3ISW - chains B and C of the 3 polymer chains in the assembly; structure by X-ray diffraction, 2.80 A resolution.

# Chain B
Protein: Filamin-A
From: Homo sapiens
UniProt: P21333 (FLNA_HUMAN); numbering as in UniProt (aligned over 2236-2329)
Amino-acid sequence (99 residues; each row starts with the number of its first residue):
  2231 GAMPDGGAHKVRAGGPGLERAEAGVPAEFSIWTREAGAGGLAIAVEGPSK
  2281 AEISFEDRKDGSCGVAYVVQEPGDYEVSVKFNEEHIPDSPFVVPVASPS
Unresolved in the structure: 2231-2235
Differences from the reference sequence: expression tag (2231-2235)
Swiss-Prot annotation at these positions:
  - modified residue (Phosphoserine): S2284, S2327, S2329

# Chain C
Protein: Cystic fibrosis transmembrane conductance regulator
UniProt: P13569 (CFTR_HUMAN); residues 5-22 here = UniProt positions 5-22
Amino-acid sequence (18 residues; each row starts with the number of its first residue):
     5 PLEKASVVSKLFFSWTAP
Differences from the reference sequence: engineered mutation A21 (Arg in P13569)
Swiss-Prot annotation at these positions:
  - natural variant: S13 (S13F: In CF)

# Interface between chain B and chain C
Pairs across the interface (22; chain B residue first):
  L2271(B) - P22(C)
  A2272(B) - T20(C)
  I2273(B) - W19(C)
  I2273(B) - T20(C)  hydrogen bond (backbone-backbone)
  A2274(B) - F17(C)  hydrophobic
  A2274(B) - S18(C)
  A2274(B) - W19(C)  hydrophobic
  V2275(B) - F16(C)
  V2275(B) - F17(C)
  V2275(B) - S18(C)  hydrogen bond (backbone-backbone)
  E2276(B) - L15(C)
  E2276(B) - F16(C)
  E2276(B) - F17(C)
  G2277(B) - L15(C)
  G2277(B) - F16(C)  hydrogen bond (backbone-backbone)
  P2278(B) - F16(C)
  S2279(B) - F16(C)
  K2280(B) - F16(C)
  K2280(B) - S18(C)
  A2281(B) - S18(C)  hydrogen bond (backbone-side chain)
  I2283(B) - S18(C)
  F2285(B) - P22(C)  hydrophobic
Interface residues without a listed pair, chain B (14 interface residues in all): G2270

# Summary
14 residues of chain B face 7 of chain C across their interface, with 4 hydrogen bonds. Among the polar pairs
are A2281(B)-S18(C), I2273(B)-T20(C) and V2275(B)-S18(C).
Here chain B is Filamin-A (Homo sapiens) and chain C is Cystic fibrosis transmembrane conductance regulator.
Entry 3ISW (Crystal structure of filamin-A immunoglobulin-like repeat 21 bound to an N-terminal peptide of
CFTR) was determined by X-ray diffraction.
